3ZTN - chains H and L of the 4 polymer chains in the assembly; structure by X-ray diffraction, 3.00 A resolution.

== Chain H ==
Protein: FI6V3 antibody light chain
From: Homo sapiens
Notes: antibody fragment or engineered binder
Chain sequence (226 residues; each row starts with the number of its first residue; a row labelled like 82A-82C holds insertion residues (82A, then the next letters in order)):
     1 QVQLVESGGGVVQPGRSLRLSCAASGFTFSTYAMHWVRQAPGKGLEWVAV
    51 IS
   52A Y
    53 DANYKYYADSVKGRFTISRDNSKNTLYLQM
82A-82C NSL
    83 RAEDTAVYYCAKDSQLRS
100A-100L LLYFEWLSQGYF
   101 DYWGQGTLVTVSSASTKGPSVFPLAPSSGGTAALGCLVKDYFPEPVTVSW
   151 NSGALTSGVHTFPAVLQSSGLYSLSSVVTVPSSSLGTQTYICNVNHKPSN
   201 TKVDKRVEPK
Disordered / not traced: 121-135, 146-160, 178-193, 204-210
Cystine bridges: Cys22-Cys92

== Chain L ==
Protein: FI6V3 antibody light chain
From: Homo sapiens
Notes: antibody fragment or engineered binder
Chain sequence (218 residues; numbered 1 to 214 plus 4 insertion-coded residues; the number before each row is that of its first residue; a row labelled like 27A-27D holds insertion residues (27A, then the next letters in order)):
     1 DIVMTQSPDSLAVSLGERATINCKSSQ
27A-27D SVTF
    28 NYKNYLAWYQQKPGQPPKLLIYWASTRESGVPDRFSGSGSGTDFTLTISS
    78 LQAEDVAVYYCQQHYRTPPTFGQGTKVEIKRTVAAPSVFIFPPSDEQLKS
   128 GTASVVCLLNNFYPREAKVQWKVDNALQSGNSQESVTEQDSKDSTYSLSS
   178 TLTLSKADYEKHKVYACEVTHQGLSSPVTKSFNRGEC
Disordered / not traced: 116-134, 142-154, 179-214
Cystine bridges: Cys23-Cys88
What the authors report for this chain:
  - mutagenesis - R93S: decreased binding to group 2 HA

== Interface between chain H and chain L ==
Pairs across the interface (52):
  Gln39(H) - Gln38(L)  hydrogen bond
  Gln39(H) - Tyr87(L)
  Leu45(H) - Pro44(L)  hydrophobic
  Leu45(H) - Phe98(L)
  Trp47(H) - Thr94(L)
  Trp47(H) - Pro95(L)  hydrophobic
  Trp47(H) - Pro96(L)
  Tyr91(H) - Gln38(L)
  Tyr91(H) - Gln42(L)
  Tyr91(H) - Pro43(L)  hydrophobic
  Gln97(H) - Trp50(L)
  Glu100E(H) - Thr94(L)
  Trp100F(H) - Arg93(L)
  Trp100F(H) - Thr94(L)  hydrogen bond (backbone-backbone)
  Leu100G(H) - Arg93(L)
  Leu100G(H) - Thr94(L)  hydrogen bond (backbone-side chain)
  Ser100H(H) - Tyr32(L)
  Ser100H(H) - His91(L)
  Ser100H(H) - Tyr92(L)
  Gln100I(H) - His91(L)  hydrogen bond (backbone-side chain)
  Gln100I(H) - Thr94(L)  hydrogen bond
  Gly100J(H) - His91(L)  hydrogen bond (backbone-side chain)
  Tyr100K(H) - Tyr36(L)
  Tyr100K(H) - Leu46(L)  hydrophobic
  Tyr100K(H) - Tyr49(L)
  Tyr100K(H) - Trp50(L)
  Tyr100K(H) - His91(L)
  Phe100L(H) - Tyr36(L)  hydrogen bond (backbone-side chain)
  Phe100L(H) - Leu46(L)
  Phe100L(H) - Gln89(L)
  Phe100L(H) - Phe98(L)  hydrophobic
  Asp101(H) - Leu46(L)
  Trp103(H) - Tyr36(L)
  Trp103(H) - Pro44(L)
  Gly104(H) - Pro43(L)
  Gln105(H) - Pro43(L)
  Phe162(H) - Ser162(L)
  Phe162(H) - Val163(L)
  Phe162(H) - Thr164(L)
  Phe162(H) - Ser174(L)
  Phe162(H) - Leu175(L)
  Phe162(H) - Ser176(L)
  Pro163(H) - Ser162(L)  hydrogen bond (backbone-side chain)
  Pro163(H) - Val163(L)
  Pro163(H) - Thr164(L)
  Val165(H) - Gln160(L)
  Val165(H) - Glu161(L)
  Val165(H) - Ser162(L)
  Gln167(H) - Gln160(L)
  Ser173(H) - Gln160(L)
  Ser175(H) - Ser176(L)
  Val177(H) - Leu135(L)  hydrophobic
Other interface residues (no listed pair), chain H (27 interface residues in all): Lys43, Gly44, Ala164
Other interface residues (no listed pair), chain L (29 interface residues in all): Ala34, Gln100

== Summary ==
27 residues of chain H and 29 residues of chain L are in contact; the contacts include 8 hydrogen bonds. Polar
contacts include Gln39(H)-Gln38(L), Phe100L(H)-Tyr36(L) and Gln100I(H)-His91(L). From the paper: R93S of chain
L reduces binding to group 2 HA.
Chain H is FI6V3 antibody light chain and chain L is FI6V3 antibody light chain, both from Homo sapiens; the
structure, Structure of influenza A neutralizing antibody selected from cultures of single human plasma cells
in complex ..., was determined by X-ray diffraction together with 3ZTJ from the same study.
